PDB entry 1LEE | X-ray diffraction, 1.90 A resolution | chain A

Chain A:
Protein: Plasmepsin 2
Source organism: Plasmodium falciparum
Notes: EC 3.4.23.39
UniProtKB: P46925 (PLM2_PLAFA); residues -1 to 329 here correspond to UniProt positions 123-453 (UniProt number = residue number + 124)
Amino-acid sequence (331 residues; each row starts with the number of its first residue; numbers below 1 keep their minus sign (Leu-1 is residue -1)):
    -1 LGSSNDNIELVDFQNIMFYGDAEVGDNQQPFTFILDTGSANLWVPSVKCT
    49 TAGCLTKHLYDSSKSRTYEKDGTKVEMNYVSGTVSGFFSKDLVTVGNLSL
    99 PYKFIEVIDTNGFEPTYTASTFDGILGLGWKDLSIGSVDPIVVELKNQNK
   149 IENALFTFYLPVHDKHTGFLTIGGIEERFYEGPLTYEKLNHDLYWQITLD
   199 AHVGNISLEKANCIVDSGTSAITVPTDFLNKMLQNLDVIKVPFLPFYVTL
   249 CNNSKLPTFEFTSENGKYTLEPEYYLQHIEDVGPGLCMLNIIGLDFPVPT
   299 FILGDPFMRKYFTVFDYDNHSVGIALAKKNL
Disulfide bonds: Cys47-Cys52, Cys249-Cys285
Differences from the reference sequence: engineered mutation Ser205 (Met329 in P46925)
Residues lining bound ligands: R36 (4-amino-N-{4-[2-(2,6-dimethyl-phenoxy)-acetylamino]-3-hydroxy-1-isobutyl-5-phenyl-pentyl}-benzamide): Ile32, Asp34, Gly36, Ser37, Met75, Asn76, Tyr77, Val78, Ser79, Phe111, Phe120, Ile123, Leu131, Ile133, Tyr192, Ile212, Asp214, Gly216, Thr217, Ser218, Ala219, Thr221, Ile290, Leu292, Phe294, Ile300
Curated features (UniProtKB/Swiss-Prot):
  - active site: Asp34, Asp214

Overview:
Ligands of chain A: compound R36. UniProt lists active-site residues Asp34 and Asp214.
Chain A is Plasmepsin 2 (Plasmodium falciparum); the structure, Crystal structure of plasmepsin from P.
falciparum in complex with inhibitor RS367, was determined by X-ray diffraction together with 1LF2 from the
same study.
